Entry 2XI9 (X-ray diffraction, 1.90 A resolution); this record covers chain A.

# Chain A
Protein: Ancillary protein 1
Source organism: Streptococcus pyogenes
Notes: fragment: c-terminal domain, residues 286-723
Reference sequence: Q8GRA2 (Q8GRA2_STRPY); residues 286-723 here = UniProt positions 286-723
Amino-acid sequence (457 residues; each row starts with the number of its first residue):
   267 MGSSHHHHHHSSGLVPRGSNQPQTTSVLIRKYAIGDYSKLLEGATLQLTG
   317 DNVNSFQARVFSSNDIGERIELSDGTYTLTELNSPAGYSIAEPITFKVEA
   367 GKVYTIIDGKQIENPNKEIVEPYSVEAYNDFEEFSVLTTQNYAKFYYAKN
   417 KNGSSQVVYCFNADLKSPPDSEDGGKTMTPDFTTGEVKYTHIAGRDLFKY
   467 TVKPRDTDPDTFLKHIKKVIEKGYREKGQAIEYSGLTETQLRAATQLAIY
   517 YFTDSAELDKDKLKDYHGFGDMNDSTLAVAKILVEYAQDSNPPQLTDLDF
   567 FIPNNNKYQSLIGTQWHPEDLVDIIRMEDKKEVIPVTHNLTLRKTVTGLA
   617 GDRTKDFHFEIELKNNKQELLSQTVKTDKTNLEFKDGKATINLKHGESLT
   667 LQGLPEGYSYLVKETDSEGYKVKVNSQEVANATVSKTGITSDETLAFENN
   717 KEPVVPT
Unresolved in the structure: 267-290, 316-324, 604-723
Construct notes: expression tag (267-285)
Modified positions: Mse267 (selenomethionine); Mse444, Mse538, Mse593 (selenomethionine; parent Met)
What the authors report for this chain:
  - contacts within the chain: Lys297-Asp595, Lys297-Leu307 (hydrophobic contact), Lys297-Ala310 (hydrophobic contact), Lys297-Leu312 (hydrophobic contact), Glu347-Asp595 (hydrogen bond), Cys426-Gln575 (covalent link), Cys426-Tyr516 (hydrogen bond), Lys297-Mse593 (hydrophobic contact)
  - mutagenesis - C426A (6 m): unchanged stability in response to urea
  - mutagenesis - C426A: unchanged expression

# In short
From the paper: C426A leaves stability in response to urea unchanged; contacts within the chain involving
Lys297, Asp595 and Leu307 among others.
Chain A is Ancillary protein 1 (Streptococcus pyogenes); the structure, Pilus-presented adhesin, Spy0125
(Cpa), P1 form, was determined by X-ray diffraction together with 2XIC and 2XID from the same study.
